1T2W - chains A and D; structure by X-ray diffraction, 1.80 A resolution.

== Chain A ==
Protein: Class A sortase SrtA
Source organism: Staphylococcus aureus
Notes: fragment: Sortase A (residues 62-206) complexed with LPETG
UniProt: Q9S446 (Q9S446_STAAU); numbering as in UniProt (aligned over 62-206)
Amino-acid sequence (145 residues; each row starts with the number of its first residue):
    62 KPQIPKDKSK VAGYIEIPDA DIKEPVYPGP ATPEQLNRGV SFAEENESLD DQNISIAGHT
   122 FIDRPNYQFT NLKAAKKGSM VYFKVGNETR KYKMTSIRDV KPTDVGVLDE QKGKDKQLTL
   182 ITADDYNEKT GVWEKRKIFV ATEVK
Construct notes: engineered mutation Ala-184 (Cys in Q9S446)

== Chain D ==
Protein: Peptide LEU-PRO-GLU-THR-GLY
Amino-acid sequence (5 residues; each row starts with the number of its first residue):
   331 LPETG

== How chain A and chain D interact ==
Pairs across the interface - 18 pairs, chain A then chain D:
  Ala-92(A) / Gly-335(D)
  Ala-104(A) / Glu-333(D)
  Ala-104(A) / Gly-335(D)  hydrogen bond (backbone-backbone)
  Glu-105(A) / Glu-333(D)
  Glu-105(A) / Gly-335(D)
  Ser-116(A) / Pro-332(D)
  Ser-116(A) / Glu-333(D)  hydrogen bond
  Ala-118(A) / Gly-335(D)
  Leu-169(A) / Pro-332(D)
  Gln-172(A) / Leu-331(D)  hydrogen bond (side chain-backbone)
  Gln-172(A) / Pro-332(D)
  Thr-180(A) / Pro-332(D)
  Ile-182(A) / Glu-333(D)
  Ile-182(A) / Thr-334(D)
  Trp-194(A) / Thr-334(D)
  Trp-194(A) / Gly-335(D)  hydrogen bond (side chain-backbone)
  Arg-197(A) / Glu-333(D)  hydrogen bond (side chain-backbone)
  Arg-197(A) / Thr-334(D)  hydrogen bond (side chain-backbone)
Other interface residues (no listed pair), chain A (15 interface residues in all): Phe-103, Pro-163, Val-168, Ile-199

== Overview ==
15 residues of chain A face 5 of chain D across their interface; the contacts include 6 hydrogen bonds. Polar
pairs include Ala-104(A)/Gly-335(D), Ser-116(A)/Glu-333(D) and Gln-172(A)/Leu-331(D).
Chain A is Class A sortase SrtA (Staphylococcus aureus) and chain D is Peptide LEU-PRO-GLU-THR-GLY; the
structure, Crystal Structure of Sortase A in Complex with a LPETG peptide, was determined by X-ray diffraction
(same publication as 1T2O and 1T2P).
